Entry 2BI4 (X-ray diffraction, 2.85 A resolution); this record covers chains A and B.

Chain A:
Name: Lactaldehyde reductase
From: Escherichia coli
Notes: EC 1.1.1.77
UniProtKB: P11549 (FUCO_ECOLI); residues 1-383 here = UniProt positions 1-383
Amino-acid sequence (392 residues; each row starts with the number of its first residue; numbers below 1 keep their minus sign (His-8 is residue -8)):
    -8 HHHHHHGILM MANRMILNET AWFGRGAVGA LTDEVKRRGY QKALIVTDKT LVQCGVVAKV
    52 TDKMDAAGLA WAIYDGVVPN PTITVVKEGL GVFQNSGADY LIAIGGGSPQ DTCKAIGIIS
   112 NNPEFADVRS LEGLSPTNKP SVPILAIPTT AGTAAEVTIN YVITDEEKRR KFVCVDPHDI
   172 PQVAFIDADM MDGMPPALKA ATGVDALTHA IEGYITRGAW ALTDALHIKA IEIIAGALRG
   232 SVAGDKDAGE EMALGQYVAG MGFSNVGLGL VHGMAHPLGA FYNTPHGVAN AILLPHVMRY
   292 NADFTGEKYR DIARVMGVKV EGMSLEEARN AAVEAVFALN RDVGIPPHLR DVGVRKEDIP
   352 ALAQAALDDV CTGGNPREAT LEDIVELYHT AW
Disordered / not traced: -8 to 1
Ion coordination: Fe ion: Asp196, His200, His263, His277
Small-molecule neighbours: NAD (nicotinamide-adenine-dinucleotide): Asp39, Thr41, Leu42, Pro70, Asn71, Pro72, Gly97, Gly98, Ser99, Pro100, Asp102, Thr140, Thr141, Thr144, Val153, Lys162, Val164, Met181, Met182, Gly184, Met185, Pro186, Leu189, Thr193, Asp196, His200, Phe254, Leu259, His263, His267, His277
What the authors report for this chain:
  - mutagenesis - G97E: abolished catalytic activity
  - mutagenesis - G17D: unchanged catalytic activity
  - mutagenesis - G17D: unchanged binding to NAD
  - mutagenesis - G97E: abolished binding to NAD
  - mutagenesis - D39G: increased catalytic activity on NADP(H)
  - mutagenesis - D39G: unchanged catalytic activity on NAD(H)

Chain B:
Name: Lactaldehyde reductase
From: Escherichia coli
Notes: EC 1.1.1.77
UniProtKB: P11549 (FUCO_ECOLI); residues 1001-1383 here correspond to UniProt positions 1-383 (UniProt number = residue number - 1000)
Amino-acid sequence (392 residues; numbered 992 to 1383; the number before each row is that of its first residue):
   992 HHHHHHGILM MANRMILNET AWFGRGAVGA LTDEVKRRGY QKALIVTDKT LVQCGVVAKV
  1052 TDKMDAAGLA WAIYDGVVPN PTITVVKEGL GVFQNSGADY LIAIGGGSPQ DTCKAIGIIS
  1112 NNPEFADVRS LEGLSPTNKP SVPILAIPTT AGTAAEVTIN YVITDEEKRR KFVCVDPHDI
  1172 PQVAFIDADM MDGMPPALKA ATGVDALTHA IEGYITRGAW ALTDALHIKA IEIIAGALRG
  1232 SVAGDKDAGE EMALGQYVAG MGFSNVGLGL VHGMAHPLGA FYNTPHGVAN AILLPHVMRY
  1292 NADFTGEKYR DIARVMGVKV EGMSLEEARN AAVEAVFALN RDVGIPPHLR DVGVRKEDIP
  1352 ALAQAALDDV CTGGNPREAT LEDIVELYHT AW
Disordered / not traced: 992-1001
Ion coordination: Fe ion: Asp1196, His1200, His1263, His1277
Small-molecule neighbours: NAD (nicotinamide-adenine-dinucleotide): Asp1039, Thr1041, Leu1042, Pro1070, Asn1071, Pro1072, Gly1097, Gly1098, Ser1099, Pro1100, Asp1102, Thr1140, Thr1141, Thr1144, Asn1151, Val1153, Lys1162, Val1164, Met1181, Met1182, Gly1184, Met1185, Pro1186, Leu1189, Thr1193, Asp1196, His1200, Phe1254, Leu1259, His1263, His1267, His1277

How chain A and chain B interact:
Residue-residue contacts - 43 pairs, chain A then chain B:
  Ala3(A) with Trp1013(B); Phe1014(B); Gly1015(B); Ala1018(B), hydrophobic
  Asn4(A) with Ala1012(B); Trp1013(B); Phe1014(B), hydrogen bond (backbone-backbone)
  Arg5(A) with Ala1012(B); Trp1013(B)
  Met6(A) with Thr1011(B); Ala1012(B), hydrogen bond (backbone-backbone); Phe1014(B), hydrophobic
  Ile7(A) with Glu1010(B)
  Leu8(A) with Leu1008(B), hydrophobic; Asn1009(B); Glu1010(B), hydrogen bond (backbone-backbone)
  Glu10(A) with Ile1007(B); Leu1008(B), hydrogen bond (backbone-backbone); Glu1010(B); Ile1171(B); Gln1173(B), hydrogen bond
  Thr11(A) with Met1006(B)
  Ala12(A) with Asn1004(B); Arg1005(B); Met1006(B), hydrogen bond (backbone-backbone)
  Trp13(A) with Ala1003(B), hydrophobic; Asn1004(B); Arg1005(B)
  Phe14(A) with Ala1003(B); Asn1004(B), hydrogen bond (backbone-backbone); Met1006(B), hydrophobic; Trp1211(B), hydrophobic; Leu1213(B), hydrophobic
  Ala18(A) with Ala1003(B), hydrophobic
  Ile171(A) with Glu1010(B)
  Gln173(A) with Glu1010(B), hydrogen bond
  Trp211(A) with Phe1014(B), hydrophobic
  Ala212(A) with Leu1245(B), hydrophobic
  Leu213(A) with Leu1245(B)
  Ala216(A) with Lys1220(B)
  Lys220(A) with Ala1216(B)
  Leu245(A) with Ala1212(B), hydrophobic; Leu1213(B)
Interface residues without a listed pair, chain A (26 interface residues in all): Asn9, Gly15, Arg28, Pro172, Val249, Met252
Interface residues without a listed pair, chain B (26 interface residues in all): Gly1017, His1169, Val1249, Met1252

Summary:
Chain A and chain B each contribute 26 residues to their interface, with 8 hydrogen bonds. Among the polar
pairs are Glu10(A)-Gln1173(B), Gln173(A)-Glu1010(B) and Asn4(A)-Phe1014(B). Bound to chain A: NAD. Chain B
binds NAD. The paper reports that G97E of chain A abolishes catalytic activity; G97E of chain A abolishes
binding to NAD.
Both chains are Lactaldehyde reductase (Escherichia coli). Entry 2BI4 (Lactaldehyde:1,2-propanediol
oxidoreductase of Escherichia coli) was determined by X-ray diffraction together with 2BL4 from the same
study.
